8Q6K - chains L and H of the 3 polymer chains in the assembly; structure by X-ray diffraction, 2.10 A resolution.

[Chain L]
Protein: Human IgD Fab light chain
Organism: Homo sapiens
Notes: antibody fragment or engineered binder
Sequence (217 residues; each row starts with the number of its first residue):
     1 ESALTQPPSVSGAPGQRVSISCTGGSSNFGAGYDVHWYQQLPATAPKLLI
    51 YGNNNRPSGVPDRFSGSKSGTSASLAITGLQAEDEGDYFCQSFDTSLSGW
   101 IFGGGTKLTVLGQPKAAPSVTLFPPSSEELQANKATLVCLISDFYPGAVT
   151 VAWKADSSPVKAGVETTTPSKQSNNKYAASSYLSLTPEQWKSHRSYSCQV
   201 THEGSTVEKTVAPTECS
Modified residues: Glu-1 (pyroglutamic acid; PCA)
Disulfides: Cys-22/Cys-90, Cys-139/Cys-198

[Chain H]
Protein: Human IgD Fab heavy chain
Organism: Homo sapiens
Notes: antibody fragment or engineered binder
Sequence (227 residues; each row starts with the number of its first residue):
     1 EVQLVQSGAEVRNPGASVKVSCKASGYTFTSYAIHWVRQAPGHRLEWVGR
    51 INTDNGNTKYSQKFHGRVALSRDTSASTTYMDLSSLNSEDTAVYYCARAF
   101 YYSSGVMFDSWGQGALVTVSSAPTKAPDVFPIISGCRHPKDNSPVVLACL
   151 ITGYHPTSVTVTWYMGTQSQPQRTFPEIQRRDSYYMTSSQLSTPLQQWRQ
   201 GEYKCVVQHTASKSKKEIFRWPESPKA
Unresolved in the structure: 226-227
Modified residues: Glu-1 (pyroglutamic acid; PCA)
Disulfides: Cys-22/Cys-96, Cys-149/Cys-205

[Interface between chain L and chain H]
Contacting residue pairs - 90 pairs, chain L then chain H:
  Leu-4(L) / Arg-44(H)  hydrogen bond (backbone-side chain)
  Gly-32(L) / Ser-104(H)
  Tyr-33(L) / Ser-104(H)
  Tyr-33(L) / Gly-105(H)
  Asp-34(L) / Tyr-102(H)
  Asp-34(L) / Ser-104(H)  hydrogen bond (backbone-backbone)
  His-36(L) / Gly-105(H)  hydrogen bond (side chain-backbone)
  His-36(L) / Val-106(H)  hydrogen bond (side chain-backbone)
  His-36(L) / Met-107(H)
  Tyr-38(L) / Met-107(H)
  Tyr-38(L) / Phe-108(H)  hydrogen bond (side chain-backbone)
  Tyr-38(L) / Trp-111(H)
  Gln-40(L) / Gln-39(H)  hydrogen bond
  Gln-40(L) / Tyr-95(H)  hydrogen bond
  Ala-45(L) / Gly-112(H)
  Pro-46(L) / Tyr-95(H)
  Pro-46(L) / Trp-111(H)
  Leu-48(L) / Met-107(H)  hydrophobic
  Leu-48(L) / Phe-108(H)
  Leu-48(L) / Asp-109(H)
  Tyr-51(L) / Tyr-102(H)  hydrophobic
  Tyr-51(L) / Met-107(H)  hydrophobic
  Gly-52(L) / Tyr-102(H)
  Asn-55(L) / Tyr-102(H)
  Phe-89(L) / Gln-39(H)
  Phe-89(L) / Leu-45(H)  hydrophobic
  Gln-91(L) / Val-106(H)
  Gln-91(L) / Phe-108(H)
  Ser-98(L) / Lys-59(H)  hydrogen bond (backbone-side chain)
  Trp-100(L) / His-35(H)
  Trp-100(L) / Trp-47(H)
  Trp-100(L) / Val-106(H)
  Phe-102(L) / Val-37(H)  hydrophobic
  Phe-102(L) / Arg-44(H)  hydrogen bond (backbone-side chain)
  Phe-102(L) / Leu-45(H)
  Phe-102(L) / Phe-108(H)  hydrophobic
  Phe-102(L) / Trp-111(H)  hydrophobic
  Gly-103(L) / Arg-44(H)
  Gly-104(L) / Arg-44(H)
  Ser-119(L) / Arg-173(H)  hydrogen bond
  Thr-121(L) / Ser-134(H)
  Thr-121(L) / Val-146(H)
  Leu-122(L) / Ser-134(H)
  Phe-123(L) / Ile-132(H)  hydrophobic
  Phe-123(L) / Ile-133(H)
  Phe-123(L) / Ser-134(H)
  Phe-123(L) / Val-146(H)
  Phe-123(L) / Ala-148(H)  hydrophobic
  Pro-124(L) / Ile-133(H)
  Ser-126(L) / Phe-130(H)
  Ser-126(L) / Pro-131(H)
  Glu-128(L) / Val-129(H)
  Glu-128(L) / Phe-130(H)
  Glu-128(L) / Pro-131(H)
  Glu-129(L) / Phe-130(H)
  Thr-136(L) / Leu-150(H)
  Val-138(L) / Ile-132(H)  hydrophobic
  Val-138(L) / Ser-188(H)
  Leu-140(L) / Phe-175(H)  hydrophobic
  Leu-140(L) / Ser-188(H)
  Leu-140(L) / Gln-190(H)
  Ile-141(L) / Phe-175(H)
  Ser-142(L) / Arg-173(H)  hydrogen bond
  Ser-142(L) / Phe-175(H)
  Asp-143(L) / Arg-173(H)  salt bridge
  Val-164(L) / Arg-181(H)  hydrogen bond (backbone-side chain)
  Glu-165(L) / Ile-178(H)
  Glu-165(L) / Gln-179(H)
  Glu-165(L) / Arg-180(H)
  Glu-165(L) / Arg-181(H)  salt bridge
  Thr-166(L) / Ile-178(H)
  Thr-167(L) / Pro-176(H)
  Thr-167(L) / Ile-178(H)
  Thr-168(L) / Pro-176(H)
  Ser-170(L) / Pro-176(H)
  Gln-172(L) / Thr-174(H)  hydrogen bond
  Gln-172(L) / Phe-175(H)
  Ala-178(L) / Thr-174(H)
  Ala-178(L) / Phe-175(H)  hydrophobic
  Ala-178(L) / Pro-176(H)
  Ala-179(L) / Phe-175(H)
  Ser-180(L) / Phe-175(H)
  Tyr-182(L) / Leu-150(H)  hydrophobic
  Tyr-182(L) / Met-186(H)  hydrophobic
  Tyr-182(L) / Thr-187(H)
  Tyr-182(L) / Ser-188(H)  hydrogen bond
  Glu-215(L) / Cys-136(H)
  Cys-216(L) / Cys-136(H)  disulfide
  Cys-216(L) / Ser-224(H)  hydrogen bond
  Cys-216(L) / Pro-225(H)
Interface residues without a listed pair, chain L (52 interface residues in all): Ala-3, Thr-44, Gly-99, Ser-127, Pro-213
Interface residues without a listed pair, chain H (44 interface residues in all): Gln-113, Leu-147, Pro-222
Cross-chain cystine bridges: Cys-216(L)/Cys-136(H)

[In short]
Chain L and chain H form an interface of 52 and 44 residues respectively, with 1 disulfide bond, 15 hydrogen
bonds and 2 salt bridges. Among the polar pairs are Asp-143(L)/Arg-173(H), Glu-165(L)/Arg-181(H) and
Leu-4(L)/Arg-44(H).
Here chain L is Human IgD Fab light chain and chain H is Human IgD Fab heavy chain, both from Homo sapiens.
Entry 8Q6K (Human IgD Fab in complex with an orthosteric inhibitor of Phl p 7) was determined by X-ray
diffraction.
